8K3Z - chains B and G of the 6 polymer chains in the assembly; structure by electron microscopy, 2.81 A resolution.

== Chain B ==
Protein: Guanine nucleotide-binding protein G(I)/G(S)/G(T) subunit beta-1
Source organism: Homo sapiens
Reference sequence: P62873 (GBB1_HUMAN); numbering as in UniProt (aligned over 3-340)
Sequence (338 residues; each row starts with the number of its first residue):
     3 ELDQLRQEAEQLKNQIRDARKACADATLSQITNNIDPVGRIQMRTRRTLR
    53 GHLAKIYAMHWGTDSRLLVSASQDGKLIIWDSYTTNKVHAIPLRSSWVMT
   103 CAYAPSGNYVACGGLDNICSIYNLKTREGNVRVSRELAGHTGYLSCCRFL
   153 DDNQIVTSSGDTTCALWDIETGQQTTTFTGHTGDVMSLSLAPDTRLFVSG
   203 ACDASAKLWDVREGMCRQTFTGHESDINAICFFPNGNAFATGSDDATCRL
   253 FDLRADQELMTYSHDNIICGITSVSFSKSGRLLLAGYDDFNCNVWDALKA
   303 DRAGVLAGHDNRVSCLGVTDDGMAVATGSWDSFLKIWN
UniProt features mapped onto this chain:
  - modified residue: H266 (Phosphohistidine)
  - natural variant: L30 (L30F: In MRD42; uncertain significance), R52 (R52G: In MRD42), G64 (G64V: In MRD42), D76 (D76E: In MRD42; D76G: In MRD42), G77 (G77S: In MRD42), K78 (K78R: In MRD42), I80 (I80N: In MRD42; I80T: In MRD42), H91 (H91R: In MRD42; uncertain significance), A92 (A92T: In MRD42), P94 (P94S: In MRD42), L95 (L95P: In MRD42), R96 (R96L: In MRD42), 5 further natural variant entries in UniProt

== Chain G ==
Protein: Guanine nucleotide-binding protein G(I)/G(S)/G(O) subunit gamma-2
Source organism: Homo sapiens
Reference sequence: P59768 (GBG2_HUMAN); residue numbers follow UniProt; this construct covers 9-63
Sequence (55 residues; each row starts with the number of its first residue):
     9 IAQARKLVEQLKMEANIDRIKVSKAAADLMAYCEAHAKEDPLLTPVPASE
    59 NPFRE

== Interface between chain B and chain G ==
Pairs across the interface (73; chain B residue first):
  E3(B) - I9(G)
  L7(B) - A12(G)
  L7(B) - R13(G)
  L7(B) - V16(G)  hydrophobic
  E10(B) - V16(G)
  A11(B) - V16(G)  hydrophobic
  A11(B) - L19(G)  hydrophobic
  L14(B) - V16(G)
  L14(B) - L19(G)  hydrophobic
  L14(B) - K20(G)
  Q17(B) - A23(G)
  I18(B) - L19(G)
  I18(B) - A23(G)  hydrophobic
  I18(B) - R27(G)
  A21(B) - R27(G)
  C25(B) - R27(G)
  C25(B) - I28(G)  hydrogen bond (side chain-backbone)
  C25(B) - K29(G)
  C25(B) - V30(G)  hydrogen bond (backbone-backbone)
  A26(B) - V30(G)  hydrophobic
  D27(B) - K29(G)
  A28(B) - V30(G)
  L30(B) - A34(G)  hydrophobic
  I33(B) - S31(G)
  I33(B) - M38(G)  hydrophobic
  T34(B) - M38(G)
  V40(B) - L51(G)  hydrophobic
  M45(B) - L50(G)  hydrophobic
  T47(B) - E63(G)
  R48(B) - F61(G)
  R48(B) - E63(G)  salt bridge
  R49(B) - P60(G)
  R49(B) - F61(G)
  R49(B) - E63(G)
  S84(B) - F61(G)
  Y85(B) - P60(G)
  Y85(B) - F61(G)  hydrophobic
  C218(B) - Q18(G)
  R219(B) - E22(G)
  T221(B) - E22(G)  hydrogen bond
  F235(B) - L37(G)  hydrophobic
  P236(B) - Y40(G)
  N237(B) - Y40(G)
  D254(B) - A33(G)
  D254(B) - L37(G)
  R256(B) - R27(G)
  R256(B) - I28(G)  hydrogen bond (backbone-backbone)
  R256(B) - D36(G)  salt bridge
  A257(B) - I28(G)
  D258(B) - I25(G)
  D258(B) - R27(G)  salt bridge
  Q259(B) - V30(G)
  L261(B) - V30(G)  hydrophobic
  L261(B) - L37(G)  hydrophobic
  S279(B) - D48(G)  hydrogen bond
  K280(B) - E47(G)
  K280(B) - D48(G)
  S281(B) - Y40(G)
  S281(B) - C41(G)
  S281(B) - H44(G)
  S281(B) - D48(G)  hydrogen bond
  G282(B) - C41(G)
  R283(B) - C41(G)
  D323(B) - P49(G)
  G324(B) - P49(G)
  G324(B) - L50(G)
  M325(B) - P49(G)  hydrophobic
  M325(B) - L50(G)
  M325(B) - P60(G)
  A326(B) - F61(G)  hydrophobic
  V327(B) - L50(G)  hydrophobic
  N340(B) - N59(G)  hydrogen bond
  N340(B) - F61(G)
Other interface residues (no listed pair), chain B (56 interface residues in all): R8, K15, A24, I37, I43, Q220, A240, L284, L300, V320, I338
Other interface residues (no listed pair), chain G (36 interface residues in all): D26, A45, V54, E58

== Summary ==
56 residues of chain B face 36 of chain G across their interface; the contacts include 7 hydrogen bonds and 3
salt bridges. Among the polar pairs are R48(B)-E63(G), R256(B)-D36(G) and D258(B)-R27(G).
Chain B is Guanine nucleotide-binding protein G(I)/G(S)/G(T) subunit beta-1 and chain G is Guanine
nucleotide-binding protein G(I)/G(S)/G(O) subunit gamma-2, both from Homo sapiens; the structure, Cryo-EM
structure of CXCR4 in complex with CXCL12, was determined by electron microscopy.
